PDB entry 1CLS | X-ray diffraction, 1.90 A resolution | chains A and D of the 4 polymer chains in the assembly

== Chain A ==
Molecule: Hemoglobin
Organism: Homo sapiens
Reference sequence: P69905 (HBA_HUMAN); residue numbers follow UniProt; this construct covers 1-141
Amino-acid sequence (141 residues; row label = number of the first residue in the row):
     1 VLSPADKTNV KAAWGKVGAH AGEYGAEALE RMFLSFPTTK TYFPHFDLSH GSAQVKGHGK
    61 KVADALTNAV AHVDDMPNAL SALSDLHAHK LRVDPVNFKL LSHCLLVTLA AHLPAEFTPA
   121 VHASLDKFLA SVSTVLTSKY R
Metal / ion sites: heme Fe: His-87 (together with oxygen atom)
Small-molecule neighbours:
  - heme (HEM): Met-32, Thr-39, Tyr-42, Phe-43, His-45, Phe-46, His-58, Lys-61, Val-62, Ala-65, Leu-66, Leu-83, Leu-86, His-87, Leu-91, Val-93, Asn-97, Phe-98, Leu-101, Val-132, Leu-136
  - oxygen atom (O): His-58, Val-62, His-87

== Chain D ==
Molecule: Hemoglobin
Organism: Homo sapiens
Reference sequence: P68871 (HBB_HUMAN); residue numbers follow UniProt; this construct covers 1-146
Amino-acid sequence (146 residues; numbered 1 to 146; the number before each row is that of its first residue):
     1 VHLTPEEKSA VTALWGKVNV DEVGGEALGR LLVVYPWTQR FFESFGDLST PDAVMGNPKV
    61 KAHGKKVLGA FSDGLAHLDN LKGTFATLSE LHCDKLHVDP ENFRLLGNVL VCVLAHHFGK
   121 EFTPPVQAAY QKVVAGVANA LAHKYH
Covalently attached groups: sebacic acid (DEC) linked to Lys-82
Metal / ion sites: heme Fe near His-92 (its only coordinating residue here)
Small-molecule neighbours: heme (HEM): Leu-31, Thr-38, Phe-41, Phe-42, Phe-45, His-63, Lys-66, Val-67, Ala-70, Phe-71, Phe-85, Leu-88, His-92, Leu-96, Val-98, Asn-102, Phe-103, Leu-106, Leu-141

== Chain A / chain D interface ==
Residue-residue contacts (27; chain A residue first):
  Pro-37(A) with His-146(D)
  Thr-38(A) with Pro-100(D)
  Lys-40(A) with His-146(D), hydrogen bond (side chain-backbone)
  Thr-41(A) with His-97(D); Val-98(D); Asp-99(D); Tyr-145(D)
  Tyr-42(A) with Arg-40(D); Asp-99(D), hydrogen bond
  Pro-44(A) with His-97(D)
  Leu-91(A) with Arg-40(D), hydrogen bond (backbone-side chain)
  Arg-92(A) with Trp-37(D); Gln-39(D); Arg-40(D); Glu-43(D), salt bridge
  Asp-94(A) with Trp-37(D), hydrogen bond; Asp-99(D); Glu-101(D); Leu-105(D)
  Pro-95(A) with Trp-37(D)
  Val-96(A) with Glu-101(D)
  Asn-97(A) with Asp-99(D), hydrogen bond
  Tyr-140(A) with Pro-36(D); Trp-37(D), hydrophobic
  Arg-141(A) with Val-34(D), hydrogen bond (side chain-backbone); Tyr-35(D); Pro-36(D)

== Summary ==
14 residues of chain A and 15 residues of chain D are in contact, with 6 hydrogen bonds and 1 salt bridge.
Polar pairs include Arg-92(A)/Glu-43(D), Lys-40(A)/His-146(D) and Tyr-42(A)/Asp-99(D). Chain A binds heme and
oxygen atom. Chain D binds heme.
Here chain A is Hemoglobin and chain D is Hemoglobin, both from Homo sapiens. Entry 1CLS (Cross-linked human
hemoglobin deoxy) was determined by X-ray diffraction.
